PDB entry 6AOV | X-ray diffraction, 1.75 A resolution | chains A and B

== Chain A ==
Name: Hemagglutinin  HA1 chain
From: Influenza A virus
UniProt: A8W891 (A8W891_9INFA); residue numbers follow UniProt; this construct covers 11-329
Amino-acid sequence (323 residues; each row starts with the number of its first residue):
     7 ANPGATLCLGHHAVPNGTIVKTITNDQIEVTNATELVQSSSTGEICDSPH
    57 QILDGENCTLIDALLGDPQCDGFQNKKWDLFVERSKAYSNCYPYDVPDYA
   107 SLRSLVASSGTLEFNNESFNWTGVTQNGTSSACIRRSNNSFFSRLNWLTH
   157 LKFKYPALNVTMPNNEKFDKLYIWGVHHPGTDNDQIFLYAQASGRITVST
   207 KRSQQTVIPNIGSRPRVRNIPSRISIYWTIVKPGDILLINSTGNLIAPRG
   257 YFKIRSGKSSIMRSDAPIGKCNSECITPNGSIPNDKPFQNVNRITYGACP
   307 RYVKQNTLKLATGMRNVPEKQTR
Unresolved in the structure: 7-8, 326-329
Disulfides: C52-C277, C64-C76, C97-C139, C281-C305
Covalently attached groups: N-acetylglucosamine (NAG) linked to N22, N38, N63, N133, N246, N285; glycan linked to N165
Construct notes: expression tag (7-10); variant L194 (Pro in A8W891)
Reported in the primary citation:
  - binding site for N-acetyl-alpha-neuraminic acid: D190
  - binding site for N-acetylglucosamine: D190
  - conformationally variable residues (side-chain flip): F193
  - binding site for beta-D-galactopyranose: F193
  - mutagenesis - L194P (Kd >5 uM): decreased binding to C05 IgG
  - mutagenesis - L194P: decreased binding to glycan array

== Chain B ==
Name: Hemagglutinin  HA2 chain
From: Influenza A virus (A/Brisbane/10/2007(H3N2))
UniProt: A8W891 (A8W891_9INFA); residues 1-174 here correspond to UniProt positions 330-503 (UniProt number = residue number + 329)
Amino-acid sequence (174 residues; row label = number of the first residue in the row):
     1 GIFGAIAGFIENGWEGMVDGWYGFRHQNSEGIGQAADLKSTQAAIDQING
    51 KLNRLIGKTNEKFHQIEKEFSEVEGRIQDLEKYVEDTKIDLWSYNAELLV
   101 ALENQHTIDLTDSEMNKLFEKTKKQLRENAEDMGNGCFKIYHKCDNACIG
   151 SIRNGTYDHDVYRDEALNNRFQIK
Unresolved in the structure: 174
Disulfides: C144-C148

== How chain A and chain B interact ==
Pairs across the interface (133; chain A residue first):
  G10(A) - I140(B)
  G10(A) - H142(B)
  A11(A) - Q27(B)
  A11(A) - N28(B)
  A11(A) - F138(B)
  A11(A) - K139(B)
  A11(A) - I140(B)  hydrogen bond (backbone-backbone)
  A11(A) - H142(B)
  T12(A) - H26(B)
  T12(A) - Q27(B)  hydrogen bond (backbone-backbone)
  T12(A) - F138(B)
  L13(A) - F24(B)  hydrophobic
  L13(A) - R25(B)
  L13(A) - H26(B)
  L13(A) - T122(B)
  L13(A) - C137(B)
  L13(A) - F138(B)  hydrogen bond (backbone-backbone)
  L13(A) - I140(B)  hydrophobic
  L13(A) - I152(B)  hydrophobic
  C14(A) - W14(B)
  C14(A) - G23(B)
  C14(A) - F24(B)
  C14(A) - R25(B)  hydrogen bond (backbone-backbone)
  C14(A) - G136(B)
  C14(A) - C137(B)  disulfide
  L15(A) - I10(B)
  L15(A) - W14(B)
  L15(A) - G23(B)
  L15(A) - F24(B)  hydrophobic
  L15(A) - L118(B)  hydrophobic
  L15(A) - G136(B)  hydrogen bond (backbone-backbone)
  L15(A) - F138(B)  hydrophobic
  G16(A) - W14(B)
  G16(A) - Y22(B)
  G16(A) - G23(B)  hydrogen bond (backbone-backbone)
  G16(A) - M115(B)
  H17(A) - I6(B)
  H17(A) - I10(B)
  H17(A) - G13(B)
  H17(A) - W14(B)  hydrogen bond (backbone-backbone)
  H17(A) - M17(B)
  H17(A) - W21(B)
  H17(A) - Y22(B)
  H17(A) - M115(B)
  H18(A) - W14(B)
  H18(A) - M17(B)
  H18(A) - G20(B)
  H18(A) - W21(B)  hydrogen bond (backbone-backbone)
  A19(A) - G13(B)
  A19(A) - W14(B)  hydrogen bond (backbone-backbone)
  A19(A) - E15(B)
  P21(A) - E15(B)
  V26(A) - N104(B)
  K27(A) - E97(B)  salt bridge
  K27(A) - A101(B)
  K27(A) - N104(B)  hydrogen bond (backbone-side chain)
  T28(A) - A101(B)
  T28(A) - Q105(B)  hydrogen bond
  T28(A) - I108(B)
  I29(A) - A101(B)
  I29(A) - L102(B)  hydrophobic
  I29(A) - Q105(B)  hydrogen bond (backbone-side chain)
  T30(A) - Q105(B)  hydrogen bond (backbone-side chain)
  I34(A) - I108(B)  hydrophobic
  T40(A) - L52(B)
  L42(A) - V100(B)  hydrophobic
  R109(A) - E67(B)  salt bridge
  S110(A) - H64(B)  hydrogen bond
  S114(A) - H64(B)
  K264(A) - F63(B)
  S265(A) - H64(B)
  S266(A) - H64(B)  hydrogen bond
  R269(A) - E67(B)  salt bridge
  N290(A) - T59(B)
  D291(A) - I56(B)
  D291(A) - G57(B)  hydrogen bond (backbone-backbone)
  K292(A) - T59(B)
  P293(A) - L55(B)
  F294(A) - A96(B)  hydrophobic
  R299(A) - K68(B)  hydrogen bond (side chain-backbone)
  R299(A) - E69(B)  salt bridge
  R299(A) - E85(B)
  R299(A) - I89(B)
  I300(A) - E69(B)
  T301(A) - Q65(B)  hydrogen bond (backbone-side chain)
  Y302(A) - K62(B)
  Y302(A) - F63(B)
  G303(A) - N60(B)
  G303(A) - E61(B)
  G303(A) - K62(B)  hydrogen bond (backbone-backbone)
  A304(A) - T59(B)
  A304(A) - N60(B)
  A304(A) - E61(B)
  C305(A) - T59(B)
  C305(A) - N60(B)  hydrogen bond (backbone-backbone)
  P306(A) - T59(B)
  R307(A) - N60(B)
  R307(A) - W92(B)
  Y308(A) - I89(B)  hydrophobic
  V309(A) - W92(B)
  V309(A) - S93(B)
  K310(A) - I89(B)
  K310(A) - D90(B)  salt bridge
  K310(A) - S93(B)  hydrogen bond (backbone-side chain)
  Q311(A) - S93(B)  hydrogen bond (side chain-backbone)
  Q311(A) - E97(B)  hydrogen bond
  L314(A) - A96(B)  hydrophobic
  L314(A) - E97(B)
  K315(A) - V100(B)
  K315(A) - N104(B)  hydrogen bond (backbone-side chain)
  L316(A) - L52(B)  hydrophobic
  L316(A) - L55(B)  hydrophobic
  L316(A) - V100(B)  hydrophobic
  L316(A) - E103(B)
  L316(A) - N104(B)
  A317(A) - N104(B)  hydrogen bond (backbone-side chain)
  T318(A) - W21(B)
  T318(A) - I48(B)
  G319(A) - T107(B)
  M320(A) - I6(B)  hydrophobic
  M320(A) - W21(B)
  M320(A) - Y22(B)
  M320(A) - T111(B)
  R321(A) - A7(B)
  V323(A) - E11(B)
  V323(A) - N12(B)
  V323(A) - G13(B)  hydrogen bond (backbone-backbone)
  P324(A) - N12(B)
  P324(A) - E15(B)
  E325(A) - N12(B)
  E325(A) - G13(B)
  E325(A) - W14(B)
  E325(A) - E15(B)  hydrogen bond (side chain-backbone)
Also at the interface, not in a pair above, chain A (60 interface residues in all): V20, V36, A113, I267, E280
Also at the interface, not in a pair above, chain B (66 interface residues in all): K88, L99, F119, M133, K143, C144, I149
Inter-chain disulfides: C14(A)-C137(B)

== Summary ==
60 residues of chain A face 66 of chain B across their interface, with 1 disulfide bond, 27 hydrogen bonds and
5 salt bridges. Polar contacts include K27(A)-E97(B), R109(A)-E67(B) and R269(A)-E67(B). From the paper: a
binding site for N-acetyl-alpha-neuraminic acid at D190(A); L194P of chain A reduces binding to C05 IgG.
Here chain A is Hemagglutinin  HA1 chain (Influenza A virus) and chain B is Hemagglutinin  HA2 chain
(Influenza A virus (A/Brisbane/10/2007(H3N2))). Entry 6AOV (Crystal structure of the A/Brisbane/10/2007 (H3N2)
influenza virus hemagglutinin in complex with 6'-SLNLN) was determined by X-ray diffraction (same publication
as 6AOP, 6AOQ, 6AOR, 6AOS, 6AOT and 6AOU).
